Entry 8SMK (electron microscopy, 3.50 A resolution); this record covers chains A and D of the 6 polymer chains in the assembly.

== Chain A (and D) ==
Molecule: Protein-arginine deiminase type-4
From: Homo sapiens
Notes: EC 3.5.3.15; chain D of this document is another copy of the same molecule, construct and numbering; everything in this record applies to it too
Reference sequence: Q9UM07 (PADI4_HUMAN); numbering as in UniProt (aligned over 2-663)
Sequence (695 residues; each row starts with the number of its first residue; numbers below 1 keep their minus sign (His-31 is residue -31)):
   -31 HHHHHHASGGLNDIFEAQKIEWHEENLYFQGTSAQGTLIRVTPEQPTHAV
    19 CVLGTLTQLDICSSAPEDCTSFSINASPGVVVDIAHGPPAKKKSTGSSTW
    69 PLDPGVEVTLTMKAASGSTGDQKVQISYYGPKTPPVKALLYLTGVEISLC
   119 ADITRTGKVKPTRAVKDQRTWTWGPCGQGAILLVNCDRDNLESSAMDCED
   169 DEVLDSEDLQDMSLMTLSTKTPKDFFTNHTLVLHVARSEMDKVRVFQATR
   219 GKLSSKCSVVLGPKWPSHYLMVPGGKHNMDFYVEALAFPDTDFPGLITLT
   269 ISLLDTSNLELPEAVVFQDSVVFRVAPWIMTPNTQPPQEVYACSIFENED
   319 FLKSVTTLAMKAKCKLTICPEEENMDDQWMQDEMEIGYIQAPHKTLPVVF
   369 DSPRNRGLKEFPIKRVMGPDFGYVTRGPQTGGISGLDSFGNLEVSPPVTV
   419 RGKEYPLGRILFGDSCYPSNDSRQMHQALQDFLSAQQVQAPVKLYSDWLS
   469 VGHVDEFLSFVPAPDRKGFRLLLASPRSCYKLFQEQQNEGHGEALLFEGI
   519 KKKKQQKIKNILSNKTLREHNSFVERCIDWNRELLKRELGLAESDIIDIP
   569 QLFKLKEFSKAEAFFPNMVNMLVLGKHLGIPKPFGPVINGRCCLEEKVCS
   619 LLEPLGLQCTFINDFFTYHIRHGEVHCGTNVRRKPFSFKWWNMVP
Unresolved in the structure: -31 to 3, 34-38, 54-74, 97-104, 129-136, 311-318, 337-348, 371-383, 396-403, 514-524, 635-645
Sequence notes: expression tag (-31 to 1); variant Ala82 (Val in Q9UM07)
Metal / ion sites: Ca2+ site 1: Asn153, Asp155, Asp157, Asp165, Asp176; Ca2+ site 2: Asp155, Asp157, Asp179, Pro387, Asp388; Ca2+ site 3: Asp165, Asp168, Glu170; Ca2+ site 4: Glu353, Phe407, Leu410, Glu411
What the authors report for this chain:
  - self-association interface (contacts with another copy of this molecule): Arg8, Tyr435
  - mutagenesis - R8E, R8E/Y435A, Y435A: abolished catalytic activity
  - mutagenesis - N438A, N438R: unchanged catalytic activity
  - mutagenesis - R8E, R8E/Y435A (160-fold), Y435A: decreased binding to hA362
  - contacts within the chain: Arg441-Asp465 (salt bridge)
  - self-association interface (contacts with another copy of this molecule): Phe541, Trp548 (from molecular simulation)

== Interface between chain A and chain D ==
Residue-residue contacts (78; chain A residue first):
  Gly4(A) - Glu551(D)
  Gly4(A) - Lys554(D)  hydrogen bond (backbone-side chain)
  Thr5(A) - Glu551(D)  hydrogen bond
  Leu6(A) - Arg495(D)
  Leu6(A) - Asp547(D)
  Leu6(A) - Arg550(D)
  Arg8(A) - Arg495(D)
  Arg8(A) - Glu543(D)  salt bridge
  Gln26(A) - Lys554(D)
  Gln26(A) - Glu561(D)
  Ser31(A) - Lys499(D)  hydrogen bond (backbone-side chain)
  His202(A) - Cys434(D)
  His202(A) - Tyr435(D)
  His202(A) - Pro436(D)
  Val203(A) - Pro436(D)
  Arg205(A) - Pro436(D)
  Arg205(A) - Ser437(D)  hydrogen bond (side chain-backbone)
  Arg205(A) - Ser440(D)  hydrogen bond
  Arg205(A) - Gln442(D)  hydrogen bond
  Ser206(A) - Gln445(D)
  Pro234(A) - Pro436(D)  hydrophobic
  Ser235(A) - Pro436(D)  hydrogen bond (side chain-backbone)
  Leu272(A) - Tyr435(D)
  Asp273(A) - Arg544(D)
  Asn276(A) - Glu537(D)  hydrogen bond
  Leu279(A) - Glu537(D)
  Leu279(A) - Phe541(D)  hydrophobic
  Leu279(A) - Leu573(D)  hydrophobic
  Pro280(A) - Phe541(D)
  Pro280(A) - Leu573(D)
  Pro280(A) - Ser577(D)
  Glu281(A) - Phe541(D)
  Ala282(A) - Arg544(D)
  Val283(A) - Cys434(D)  hydrophobic
  Val283(A) - Trp548(D)  hydrophobic
  Val284(A) - Trp548(D)
  Phe285(A) - Trp548(D)
  Gln286(A) - Cys434(D)  hydrogen bond (side chain-backbone)
  Gln286(A) - Trp548(D)
  Cys434(A) - His202(D)
  Cys434(A) - Val283(D)  hydrophobic
  Cys434(A) - Gln286(D)  hydrogen bond (backbone-side chain)
  Tyr435(A) - His202(D)
  Tyr435(A) - Leu272(D)
  Pro436(A) - His202(D)
  Pro436(A) - Val203(D)
  Pro436(A) - Arg205(D)
  Pro436(A) - Pro234(D)  hydrophobic
  Pro436(A) - Ser235(D)  hydrogen bond (backbone-side chain)
  Ser437(A) - Arg205(D)  hydrogen bond (backbone-side chain)
  Ser440(A) - Arg205(D)  hydrogen bond
  Gln442(A) - Arg205(D)  hydrogen bond
  Gln445(A) - Ser206(D)
  Arg495(A) - Leu6(D)
  Arg495(A) - Arg8(D)
  Lys499(A) - Ser31(D)  hydrogen bond (side chain-backbone)
  Glu537(A) - Asn276(D)  hydrogen bond
  Glu537(A) - Leu279(D)
  Phe541(A) - Leu279(D)  hydrophobic
  Phe541(A) - Pro280(D)
  Phe541(A) - Glu281(D)
  Glu543(A) - Arg8(D)  salt bridge
  Arg544(A) - Asp273(D)
  Arg544(A) - Ala282(D)
  Asp547(A) - Leu6(D)
  Trp548(A) - Val283(D)  hydrophobic
  Trp548(A) - Val284(D)
  Trp548(A) - Phe285(D)
  Trp548(A) - Gln286(D)
  Arg550(A) - Leu6(D)
  Glu551(A) - Gly4(D)
  Glu551(A) - Thr5(D)  hydrogen bond
  Lys554(A) - Gly4(D)  hydrogen bond (side chain-backbone)
  Lys554(A) - Gln26(D)
  Glu561(A) - Gln26(D)
  Leu573(A) - Leu279(D)  hydrophobic
  Leu573(A) - Pro280(D)
  Ser577(A) - Pro280(D)
Other interface residues (no listed pair), chain A (51 interface residues in all): Asp28, Val200, Thr259, Asp260, Ser270, His538, Arg555
Other interface residues (no listed pair), chain D (51 interface residues in all): Asp28, Val200, Thr259, Asp260, Ser270, His538, Arg555

== Summary ==
Chain A and chain D each contribute 51 residues to their interface, with 18 hydrogen bonds and 2 salt bridges.
Polar pairs include Arg8(A)-Glu543(D), Gly4(A)-Lys554(D) and Thr5(A)-Glu551(D). The paper reports that R8E,
R8E/Y435A and Y435A of chain A abolish catalytic activity; a self-association interface involving Arg8(A),
Tyr435(A) and Phe541(A) among others; 5 substitutions were tested in all.
Both chains are Protein-arginine deiminase type-4 (Homo sapiens). Entry 8SMK (hPAD4 bound to Activating Fab
hA362) was determined by electron microscopy (same publication as 8SML).
